PDB entry 6Z65 | X-ray diffraction, 1.97 A resolution | chain A

[Chain A]
Molecule: NAD kinase 1
From: Listeria monocytogenes EGD-e
Notes: EC 2.7.1.23
UniProt: Q8Y8D7 (NADK1_LISMO); residue numbers follow UniProt; this construct covers 1-264
Chain sequence (272 residues; numbered 1 to 272; the number before each row is that of its first residue):
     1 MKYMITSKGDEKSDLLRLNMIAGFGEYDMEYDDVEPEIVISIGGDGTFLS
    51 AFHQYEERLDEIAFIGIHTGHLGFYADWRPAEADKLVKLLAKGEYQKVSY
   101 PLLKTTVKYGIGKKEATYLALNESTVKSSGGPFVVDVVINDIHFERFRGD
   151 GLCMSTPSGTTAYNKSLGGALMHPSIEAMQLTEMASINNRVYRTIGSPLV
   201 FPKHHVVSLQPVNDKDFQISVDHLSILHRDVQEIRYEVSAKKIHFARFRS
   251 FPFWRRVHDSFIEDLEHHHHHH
Unresolved in the structure: 112-114, 265-272
Differences from the reference sequence: expression tag (265-272)
Curated features (UniProtKB/Swiss-Prot):
  - active site: Asp45 (Proton acceptor)
  - binding site (NAD(+)): Asp45, Gly46, Asn122, Glu123, Arg148, Asp150, Ser158, Thr161 to Ser166, His223
Small-molecule neighbours: Q9N (N-[[(2R,3S,4R,5R)-5-[8-[3-[[(2R,3S,4R,5R)-5-(6-aminopurin-9-yl)-3,4-bis(oxidanyl)oxolan-2-yl]methoxy]prop-1-ynyl]-6-azanyl-purin-9-yl]-3,4-bis(oxidanyl)oxolan-2-yl]methyl]-4-azanyl-butanamide): Asp45, Gly46, Leu49, His71, Phe74, Tyr75, Asn122, Glu123, Pro132, Arg148, Gly149, Asp150, Ser158, Gly159, Thr161, Ala162, Tyr163, Ser166, Ala185, Ile187, Asn189, Tyr192, Asp222, His223

[Overview]
Ligands of chain A: compound Q9N. UniProt lists active-site residue Asp45 and 14 NAD+-binding residues.
Chain A is NAD kinase 1 (Listeria monocytogenes EGD-e); the structure, Crystal structure of NAD kinase 1 from
Listeria monocytogenes in complex with a di-adenosine derivative, was determined by X-ray diffraction (same
publication as 6Z61 and 6Z64).
